Entry 6ZUX (X-ray diffraction, 1.94 A resolution); this record covers chains H and I of the 3 polymer chains in the assembly.

Chain H:
Name: Prothrombin
Organism: Homo sapiens
Notes: EC 3.4.21.5
UniProtKB: P00734 (THRB_HUMAN); the construct lacks a stretch of the UniProt sequence and is renumbered around it, so the offset changes along the chain: 16-37 = UniProt 364-385; 38-60 = UniProt 387-409; 61-77 = UniProt 419-435; 78-97 = UniProt 437-456; 7 more segments
Amino-acid sequence (259 residues; row label = number of the first residue in the row; note: 3 numbers in that range are skipped by the numbering (no residue carries them; nothing is unmodelled there); a row labelled like 60A-60E holds insertion residues (60A, then the next letters in order)):
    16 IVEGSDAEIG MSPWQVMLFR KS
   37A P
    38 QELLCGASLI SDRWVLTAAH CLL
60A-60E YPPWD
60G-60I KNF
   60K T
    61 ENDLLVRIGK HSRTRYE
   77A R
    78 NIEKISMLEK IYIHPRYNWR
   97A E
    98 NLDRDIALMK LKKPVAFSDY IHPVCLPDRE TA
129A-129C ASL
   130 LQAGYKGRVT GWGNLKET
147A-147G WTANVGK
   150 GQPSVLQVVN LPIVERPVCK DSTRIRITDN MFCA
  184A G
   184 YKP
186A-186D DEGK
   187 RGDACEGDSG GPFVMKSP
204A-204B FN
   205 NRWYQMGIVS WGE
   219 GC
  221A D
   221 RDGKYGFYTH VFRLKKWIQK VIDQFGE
Unresolved in the structure: 147A-147G, 246-247
UniProt features mapped onto this chain:
  - region: Ala183 to Val200 (High affinity receptor-binding region which is also known as the TP508 peptide)
  - active site (Charge relay system): His57, Asp102, Ser195
  - glycosylation: Asn60H (N-linked (GlcNAc...) (complex) asparagine)
Disulfide bonds: Cys42-Cys58, Cys168-Cys182, Cys191-Cys220
Covalently attached groups: N-acetylglucosamine (NAG) linked to Asn60H
Residues lining bound ligands: compound42a (QQE; [2-[[(1R)-1-(3-chlorophenyl)ethyl]amino]-7-methoxy-1,3-benzoxazol-5-yl]-[(2S,5S)-5-(2-hydroxyethyl)-2-methyl-morpholin-4-yl]methanone): His57, Tyr60A, Trp60D, Asn98, Leu99, Ile174, Asp189, Ala190, Cys191, Glu192, Gly193, Asp194, Ser195, Val213, Ser214, Trp215, Gly216, Gly219, Cys220, Gly226, Phe227, Tyr228

Chain I:
Name: Hirudin-2
UniProtKB: P28504 (HIR2_HIRME); residues 9-19 here correspond to UniProt positions 54-64 (UniProt number = residue number + 45)
Amino-acid sequence (11 residues; each row starts with the number of its first residue):
     9 GDFEEIPEEY L
Modified positions: Tyr18 (O-sulfo-L-tyrosine; TYS)
UniProt features mapped onto this chain:
  - region: Asp10 to Leu19 (Interaction with fibrinogen-binding exosite of thrombin)
  - modified residue: Tyr18 (Sulfotyrosine)

How chain H and chain I interact:
Residue-residue contacts (23; chain H residue first):
  Phe34(H) - Phe11(I)  hydrophobic
  Gln38(H) - Phe11(I)
  Gln38(H) - Glu12(I)
  Gln38(H) - Glu13(I)
  Gln38(H) - Ile14(I)
  Gln38(H) - Leu19(I)
  Glu39(H) - Phe11(I)
  Leu40(H) - Phe11(I)
  Leu65(H) - Tyr18(I)
  Arg67(H) - Ile14(I)
  Arg73(H) - Phe11(I)
  Thr74(H) - Asp10(I)
  Thr74(H) - Phe11(I)
  Thr74(H) - Glu12(I)  hydrogen bond (backbone-backbone)
  Arg75(H) - Glu12(I)
  Tyr76(H) - Glu12(I)  hydrogen bond (backbone-side chain)
  Tyr76(H) - Glu13(I)
  Tyr76(H) - Pro15(I)
  Tyr76(H) - Tyr18(I)
  Glu80(H) - Tyr18(I)
  Lys81(H) - Tyr18(I)
  Ile82(H) - Ile14(I)  hydrophobic
  Ile82(H) - Tyr18(I)
Interface residues without a listed pair, chain H (16 interface residues in all): Met32, Lys36, Met84

Summary:
The interface between chain H and chain I involves 16 residues on one side and 8 on the other, with 2 hydrogen
bonds. Among the polar pairs are Tyr76(H)-Glu12(I) and Thr74(H)-Glu12(I). Chain H binds compound42a.
Covalently linked N-acetylglucosamine: at Asn60H(H).
Here chain H is Prothrombin (Homo sapiens) and chain I is Hirudin-2. Entry 6ZUX (Crystal Structure of Thrombin
in complex with compound42a) was determined by X-ray diffraction, deposited together with 6ZUG, 6ZUH, 6ZUN,
6ZUU, 6ZUW, 6ZV7 and 6ZV8.
